PDB entry 7CKL | electron microscopy, 3.88 A resolution | chains A and B

== Chain A ==
Protein: RNA-directed RNA polymerase L
From: Lassa mammarenavirus
Notes: EC 2.7.7.48, 3.1.-.-
Reference sequence: A0A097F4L1 (A0A097F4L1_9VIRU); residues 1-2218 here = UniProt positions 1-2218
Chain sequence (2218 residues; numbered 1 to 2218; the number before each row is that of its first residue):
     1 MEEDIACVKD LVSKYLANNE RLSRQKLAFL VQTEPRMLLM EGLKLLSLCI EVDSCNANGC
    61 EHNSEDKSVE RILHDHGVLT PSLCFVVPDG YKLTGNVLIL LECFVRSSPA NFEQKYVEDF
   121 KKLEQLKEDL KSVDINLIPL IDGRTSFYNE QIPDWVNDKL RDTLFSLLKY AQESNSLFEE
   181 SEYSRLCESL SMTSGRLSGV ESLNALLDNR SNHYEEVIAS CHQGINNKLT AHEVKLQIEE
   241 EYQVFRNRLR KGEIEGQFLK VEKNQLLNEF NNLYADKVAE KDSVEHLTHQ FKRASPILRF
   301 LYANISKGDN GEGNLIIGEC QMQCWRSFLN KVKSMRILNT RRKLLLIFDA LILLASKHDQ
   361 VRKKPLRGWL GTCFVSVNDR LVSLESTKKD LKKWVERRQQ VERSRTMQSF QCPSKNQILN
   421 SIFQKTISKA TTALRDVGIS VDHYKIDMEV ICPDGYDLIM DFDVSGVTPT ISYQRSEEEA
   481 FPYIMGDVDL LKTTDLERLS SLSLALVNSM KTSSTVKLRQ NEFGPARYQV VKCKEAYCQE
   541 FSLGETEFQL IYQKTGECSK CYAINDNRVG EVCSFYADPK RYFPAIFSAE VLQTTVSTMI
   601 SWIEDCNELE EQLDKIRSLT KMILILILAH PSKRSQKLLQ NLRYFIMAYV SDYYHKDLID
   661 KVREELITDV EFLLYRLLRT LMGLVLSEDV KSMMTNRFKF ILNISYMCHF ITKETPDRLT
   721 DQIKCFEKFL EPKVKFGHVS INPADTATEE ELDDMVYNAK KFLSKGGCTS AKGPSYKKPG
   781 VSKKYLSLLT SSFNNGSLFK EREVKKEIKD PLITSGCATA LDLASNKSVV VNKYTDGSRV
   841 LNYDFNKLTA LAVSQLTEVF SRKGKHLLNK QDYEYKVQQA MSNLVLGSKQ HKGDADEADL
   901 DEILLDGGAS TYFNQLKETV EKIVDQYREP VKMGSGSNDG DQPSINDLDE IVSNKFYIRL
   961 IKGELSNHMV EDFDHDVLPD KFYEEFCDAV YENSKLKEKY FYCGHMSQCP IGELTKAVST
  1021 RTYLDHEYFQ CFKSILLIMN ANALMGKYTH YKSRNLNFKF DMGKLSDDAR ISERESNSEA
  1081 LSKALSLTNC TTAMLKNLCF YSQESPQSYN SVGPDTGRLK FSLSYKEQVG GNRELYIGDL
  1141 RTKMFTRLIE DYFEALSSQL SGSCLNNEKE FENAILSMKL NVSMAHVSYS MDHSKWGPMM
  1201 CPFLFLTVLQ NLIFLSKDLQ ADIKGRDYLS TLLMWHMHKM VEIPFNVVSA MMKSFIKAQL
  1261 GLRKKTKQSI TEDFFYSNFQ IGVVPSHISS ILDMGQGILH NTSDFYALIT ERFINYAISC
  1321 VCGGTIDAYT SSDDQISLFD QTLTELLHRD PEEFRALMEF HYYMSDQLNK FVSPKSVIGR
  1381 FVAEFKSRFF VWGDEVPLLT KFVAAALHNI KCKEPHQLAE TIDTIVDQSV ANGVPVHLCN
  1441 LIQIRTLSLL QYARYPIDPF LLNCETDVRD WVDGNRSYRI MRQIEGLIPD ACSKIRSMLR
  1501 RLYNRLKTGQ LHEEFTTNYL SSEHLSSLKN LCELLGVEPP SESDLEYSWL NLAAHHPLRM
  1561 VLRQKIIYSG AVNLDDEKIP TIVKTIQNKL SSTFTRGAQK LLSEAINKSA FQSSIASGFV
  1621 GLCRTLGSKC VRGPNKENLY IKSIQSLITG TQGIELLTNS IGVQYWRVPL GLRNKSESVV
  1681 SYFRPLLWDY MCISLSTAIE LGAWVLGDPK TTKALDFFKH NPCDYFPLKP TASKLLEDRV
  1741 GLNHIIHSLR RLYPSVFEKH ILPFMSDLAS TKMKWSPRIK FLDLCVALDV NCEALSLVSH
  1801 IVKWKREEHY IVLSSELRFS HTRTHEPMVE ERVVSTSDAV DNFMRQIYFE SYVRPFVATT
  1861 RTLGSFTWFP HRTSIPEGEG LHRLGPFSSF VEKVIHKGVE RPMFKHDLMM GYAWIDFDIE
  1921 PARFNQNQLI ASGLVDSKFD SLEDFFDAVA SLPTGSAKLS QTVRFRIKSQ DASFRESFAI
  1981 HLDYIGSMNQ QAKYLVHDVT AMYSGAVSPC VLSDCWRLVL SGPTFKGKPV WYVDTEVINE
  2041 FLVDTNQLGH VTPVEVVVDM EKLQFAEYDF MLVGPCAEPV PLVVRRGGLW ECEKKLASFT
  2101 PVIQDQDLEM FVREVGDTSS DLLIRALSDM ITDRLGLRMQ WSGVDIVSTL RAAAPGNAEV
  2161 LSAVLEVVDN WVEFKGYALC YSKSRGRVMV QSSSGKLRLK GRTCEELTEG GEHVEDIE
Disordered / not traced: 33-36, 196-200, 307-318, 403-411, 465-478, 517-533, 801-845, 863-871, 892-900, 912-914, 932-1090, 1217-1222, 1262-1265, 1562-1578, 1588-1612, 1711-1742, 1766-1778, 1799-2218
Disulfides: Cys1692-Cys1792
Bound ions: Mn2+: Asp1192, Asp1334, Glu1384
Reported in the primary citation:
  - catalytic residues: Lys1195, Lys1375, Ser1387 (proposed by the authors, not directly observed)

== Chain B ==
Protein: RING finger protein Z
From: Lassa mammarenavirus
Reference sequence: A0A097F4I8 (A0A097F4I8_9VIRU); numbering as in UniProt (aligned over 1-99)
Chain sequence (99 residues; numbered 1 to 99; the number before each row is that of its first residue):
     1 MGNKQVKAPE ARNSPRASLI PDATHLGPQF CKSCWFENKG LVECNNHYLC LNCLTLLLGV
    61 SSRCPICKMP LPTRLRPSAA PTAPPAEAGD NTRPPPYSP
Disordered / not traced: 1-24, 74-99
Bound ions: Zn2+ site 1: Cys31, Cys34, Cys50, Cys53; Zn2+ site 2: Cys44, His47, Cys64, Cys67

== Chain A / chain B interface ==
Residue-residue contacts (21):
  Lys263(A) - Phe36(B)
  Asp605(A) - Val60(B)
  Asn607(A) - Leu56(B)  hydrogen bond (side chain-backbone)
  Asn607(A) - Val60(B)
  Glu608(A) - Leu56(B)
  Val650(A) - Trp35(B)  hydrophobic
  Lys691(A) - Cys34(B)
  Lys691(A) - Cys53(B)
  Ser692(A) - Ser33(B)
  Ser692(A) - Leu56(B)
  Ser692(A) - Leu57(B)
  Met693(A) - Ser33(B)  hydrogen bond (backbone-backbone)
  Met694(A) - Ser33(B)  hydrogen bond (backbone-backbone)
  Met694(A) - Trp35(B)  hydrophobic
  Thr695(A) - Trp35(B)
  Ser1183(A) - Pro28(B)
  Ala1185(A) - Pro28(B)  hydrophobic
  Arg1380(A) - Phe30(B)
  Phe1381(A) - Trp35(B)
  Trp1392(A) - Lys32(B)
  Trp1392(A) - Trp35(B)
Interface residues without a listed pair, chain A (18 interface residues in all): Val690, Met1184, Val1391
Interface residues without a listed pair, chain B (13 interface residues in all): Asn52, Pro65
From the paper, about this interface:
  - pairs named by the authors: Lys263(A)-Phe36(B) (cation-pi contact)
  - interface residues, chain B: Ser33(B), Trp35(B), Phe36(B)
  - hot spots on chain B (mutagenesis) - F36A: decreased binding to RNA-directed RNA polymerase L (chain A)

== In short ==
18 residues of chain A and 13 residues of chain B are in contact; the contacts include 3 hydrogen bonds. Polar
pairs include Asn607(A)-Leu56(B), Met693(A)-Ser33(B) and Met694(A)-Ser33(B). The authors report a cation-pi
contact between Lys263(A) and Phe36(B). From the paper: catalytic residues Lys1195(A), Lys1375(A) and
Ser1387(A); F36A of chain B reduces binding to RNA-directed RNA polymerase L (chain A).
Chain A is RNA-directed RNA polymerase L and chain B is RING finger protein Z, both from Lassa mammarenavirus;
the structure, Structure of Lassa virus polymerase bound to Z matrix protein, was determined by electron
microscopy (same publication as 7CKM, 7EL9, 7ELA, 7ELB and 7ELC).
